4BS1 - chains A and B; structure by electron microscopy, 18.00 A resolution (very low resolution: no residue pairs are listed; an interface is given only as per-side residue counts).

Chain A:
Protein: Transcriptional regulator (ntrc family)
From: Enterobacteria phage mu
Chain sequence (73 residues; each row starts with the number of its first residue):
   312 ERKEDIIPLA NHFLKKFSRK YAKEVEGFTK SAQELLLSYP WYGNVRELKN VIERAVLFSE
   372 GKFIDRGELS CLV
Ligand contacts: ADP (adenosine-5'-diphosphate): Arg313, Leu320, His323, Phe324, Val356, Arg357, Lys360

Chain B:
Protein: Transcriptional regulator (ntrc family)
From: Enterobacteria phage mu
Chain sequence (173 residues; numbered 137 to 309; the number before each row is that of its first residue):
   137 EEYVFESPKM KEILEKIKKI SCAECPVLIT GESGVGKEVV ARLIHKLSDR SKEPFVALNV
   197 ASIPRDIFEA ELFGYEKGAF TGAVSSKEGF FELADGGTLF LDEIGELSLE AQAKLLRVIE
   257 SGKFYRLGGR KEIEVNVRIL AATNRNIKEL VKEGKFREDL YYRLGVIEIE IPP
Ligand contacts: ADP (adenosine-5'-diphosphate): Tyr139, Val140, Phe141, Glu168, Ser169, Gly170, Val171, Gly172, Lys173, Glu174, Val175

How chain A and chain B interact:
At this resolution (18 A) residue pairs are not listed: 11 residues of chain A and 13 of chain B lie at the interface.

Overview:
Chain A and chain B form an interface of 11 and 13 residues respectively. Chain A binds ADP. Ligands of chain
B: ADP.
Chain A is Transcriptional regulator (ntrc family) and chain B is Transcriptional regulator (ntrc family),
both from Enterobacteria phage mu; the structure, MuB is an AAAplus ATPase that forms helical filaments to
control target selection for DNA transposition, was determined by electron microscopy (same publication as
4BT0 and 4BT1).
